Entry 5WYD (X-ray diffraction, 2.10 A resolution); this record covers chains A and D of the 4 polymer chains in the assembly.

== Chain A (and D) ==
Name: Probable enoyl-CoA hydratase/isomerase
Organism: Pseudomonas aeruginosa PAO1
Notes: chain D of this document is another copy of the same molecule, construct and numbering; everything in this record applies to it too
UniProt: Q9I5I4 (Q9I5I4_PSEAE); numbering as in UniProt (aligned over 1-272)
Amino-acid sequence (280 residues; each row starts with the number of its first residue):
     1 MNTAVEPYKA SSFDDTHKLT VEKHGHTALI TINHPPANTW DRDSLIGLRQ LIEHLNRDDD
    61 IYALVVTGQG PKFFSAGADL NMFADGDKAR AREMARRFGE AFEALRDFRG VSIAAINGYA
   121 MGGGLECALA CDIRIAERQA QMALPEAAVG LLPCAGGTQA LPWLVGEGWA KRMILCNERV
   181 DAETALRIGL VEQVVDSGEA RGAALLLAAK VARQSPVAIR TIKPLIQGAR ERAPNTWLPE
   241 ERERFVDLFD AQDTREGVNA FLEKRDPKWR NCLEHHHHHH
Disordered / not traced: 1-8, 271-280
Construct notes: engineered mutation Asp15 (Leu in Q9I5I4); expression tag (273-280)
Residues lining bound ligands: pentanedial (PTD): Lys72, Phe73, Arg179
From the paper describing this entry:
  - catalytic residues: Glu126, Cys127, Cys131, Glu146, Cys154 (proposed by the authors, not directly observed)
  - contacts within the chain: Cys127-Cys131
  - catalytic residues: Ala78, Gly123 (from molecular simulation)

== Chain A / chain D interface ==
Residue-residue contacts - 11 pairs, chain A then chain D:
  Arg92(A) - Glu243(D)  hydrogen bond (side chain-backbone)
  Arg92(A) - Val246(D)
  Arg92(A) - Asp247(D)  salt bridge
  Arg96(A) - Glu243(D)  salt bridge
  Arg96(A) - Arg244(D)
  Arg96(A) - Asp247(D)  salt bridge
  Glu243(A) - Arg92(D)  hydrogen bond (backbone-side chain)
  Glu243(A) - Arg96(D)  salt bridge
  Val246(A) - Arg92(D)
  Asp247(A) - Arg92(D)  salt bridge
  Asp247(A) - Arg96(D)  salt bridge
Also at the interface, not in a pair above, chain A (7 interface residues in all): Arg232, Asp250
Also at the interface, not in a pair above, chain D (7 interface residues in all): Glu231

== Overview ==
Chain A and chain D each contribute 7 residues to their interface, with 2 hydrogen bonds and 6 salt bridges.
Polar contacts include Arg92(A)-Asp247(D), Arg96(A)-Glu243(D) and Arg96(A)-Asp247(D). Ligands of chain A:
pentanedial. The paper reports catalytic residues Glu126(A), Cys127(A) and Cys131(A) among others; contacts
within the chain involving Cys127(A) and Cys131(A).
Both chains are Probable enoyl-CoA hydratase/isomerase (Pseudomonas aeruginosa PAO1). Entry 5WYD (Structural
of Pseudomonas aeruginosa DspI) was determined by X-ray diffraction together with 5WYB from the same study.
